PDB entry 1U8R | X-ray diffraction, 2.75 A resolution | chains E and A of the 6 polymer chains in the assembly

Chain E:
Molecule: mbtA operator DNA
Sequence (33 nucleotides; row label = number of the first residue in the row):
     1 CCCTGTTAGCACAGGCTGCCCTAATTTTAGTGG
Bound ions: Na+ site 1: DC16 (shared with 1 residue of chain C); Na+ site 2: DC21 (shared with 1 residue of chain B)

Chain A:
Molecule: Iron-dependent repressor ideR
Source organism: Mycobacterium tuberculosis
UniProtKB: P0A672 (IDER_MYCTU); numbering as in UniProt (aligned over 1-230)
Amino-acid sequence (230 residues; numbered 1 to 230; the number before each row is that of its first residue):
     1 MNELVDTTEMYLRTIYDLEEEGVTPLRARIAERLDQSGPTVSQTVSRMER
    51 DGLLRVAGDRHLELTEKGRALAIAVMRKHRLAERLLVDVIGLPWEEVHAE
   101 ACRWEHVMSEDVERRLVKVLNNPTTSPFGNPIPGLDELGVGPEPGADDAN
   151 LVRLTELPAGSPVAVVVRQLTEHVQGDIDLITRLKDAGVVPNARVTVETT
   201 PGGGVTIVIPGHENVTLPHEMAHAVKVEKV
Not modelled in the structure: 142-150
Bound ions: Co2+ site 1: Met10, Cys102, Glu105, His106; Na+: Asp35 (shared with 1 residue of chain F); Co2+ site 2: His79, Glu83, His98, Glu172, Gln175; Co2+ site 3: His219, His223

How chain E and chain A interact:
Residue-residue contacts (11; chain E residue first):
  DG9(E) with Leu26(A), phosphate contact; Ala28(A), sugar contact; Arg29(A), salt bridge to the phosphate; Arg60(A), phosphate contact
  DC10(E) with Leu26(A), phosphate contact; Arg27(A), hydrogen bond to the phosphate; Ala28(A), hydrogen bond to the phosphate; Arg60(A), sugar contact
  DA11(E) with Arg27(A), salt bridge to the phosphate; Ser42(A), hydrogen bond to the phosphate
  DC12(E) with Pro39(A), base contact
Interface residues without a listed pair, chain E (5 interface residues in all): DA13

In short:
Chain E and chain A form an interface of 5 and 7 residues respectively, with 3 hydrogen bonds and 2 salt
bridges. Polar contacts include DC10(E)-Arg27(A), DC10(E)-Ala28(A) and DA11(E)-Ser42(A). Met10(A), Cys102(A),
Glu105(A) and His106(A) form the Co2+ site 1.
Here chain E is mbtA operator DNA and chain A is Iron-dependent repressor ideR (Mycobacterium tuberculosis).
Entry 1U8R (Crystal Structure of an IdeR-DNA Complex Reveals a Conformational Change in Activated IdeR for
Base-specific Interactions) was determined by X-ray diffraction.
